Entry 8V7C (X-ray diffraction, 1.79 A resolution); this record covers chains A and P of the 3 polymer chains in the assembly.

Chain A:
Name: DNA polymerase eta
Organism: Homo sapiens
Notes: EC 2.7.7.7
Reference sequence: Q9Y253 (POLH_HUMAN); residues 1-432 here = UniProt positions 1-432
Chain sequence (435 residues; each row starts with the number of its first residue; numbers below 1 keep their minus sign (Gly-2 is residue -2)):
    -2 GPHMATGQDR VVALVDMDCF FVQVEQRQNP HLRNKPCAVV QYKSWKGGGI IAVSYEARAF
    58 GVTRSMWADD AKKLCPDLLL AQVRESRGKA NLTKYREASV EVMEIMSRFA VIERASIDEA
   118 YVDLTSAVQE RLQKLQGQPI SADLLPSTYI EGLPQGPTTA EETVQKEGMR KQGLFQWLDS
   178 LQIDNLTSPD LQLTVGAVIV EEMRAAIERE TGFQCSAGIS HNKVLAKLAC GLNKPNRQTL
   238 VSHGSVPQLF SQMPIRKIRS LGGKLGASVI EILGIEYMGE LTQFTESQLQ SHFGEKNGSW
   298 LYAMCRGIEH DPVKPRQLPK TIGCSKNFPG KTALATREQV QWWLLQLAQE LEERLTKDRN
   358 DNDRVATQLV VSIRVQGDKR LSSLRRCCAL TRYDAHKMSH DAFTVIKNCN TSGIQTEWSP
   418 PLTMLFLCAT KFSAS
Disordered / not traced: 155-159
Construct notes: expression tag (-2 to 0)
Ion coordination: Ca2+: Asp13, Met14, Asp115 (together with Gemcitabine-TRIPHOSPHATE); K+: Asp13, Asp115, Glu116 (together with Gemcitabine-TRIPHOSPHATE) (shared with DT8(P) of chain P)
Residues lining bound ligands: Gemcitabine-TRIPHOSPHATE (GTF; 2'-deoxy-2',2'-difluorocytidine 5'-(tetrahydrogen triphosphate)): Asp13, Met14, Asp15, Cys16, Phe17, Phe18, Ile48, Ala49, Tyr52, Arg55, Arg61, Ile114, Asp115, Glu116, Lys231
UniProt features mapped onto this chain:
  - binding site (Mg(2+)): Asp13, Met14, Asp115, Glu116
  - binding site (Mn(2+)): Asp13, Met14, Asp115, Glu116
  - binding site (a 2'-deoxyribonucleoside 5'-triphosphate): Arg61
  - natural variant: Val37 (deletion: In XPV), Leu75 (deletion: In XPV), Arg93 (R93P: In XPV), Arg111 (R111H: In XPV), Thr122 (T122P: In XPV), Gly153 (G153D: In a breast cancer sample), Thr191 (T191P: In XPV), Gly263 (G263V: In XPV), Val266 (V266D: In XPV), Gly295 (G295R: In XPV), Arg361 (R361S: In XPV)
  - mutagenesis: Tyr52 (Y52A/F: Reduces DNA polymerase activity; Y52E: Reduces DNA polymerase activity. Increases fidelity of replication and reduces translesion bypass), Arg61 (R61A: Reduces enzymatic activity by two-thirds), Ser62 (S62G: Increased DNA polymerase activity and translesion bypass compared to wild-type), Ala68 (A68S/V: Severe reduction in thymine dimer translesion bypass), Asn324 to Pro326 (Reduces binding to chromatin and to monoubiquitinated PCNA. Abolishes binding to monoubiquitinated PCNA; when associated with 705-E--H-713 Del)
What the authors report for this chain:
  - binding site for Gemcitabine-TRIPHOSPHATE: Phe18, Ala49

Chain P:
Molecule: 8-nt DNA strand
Sequence (8 nucleotides; numbered 1 to 8; the number before each row is that of its first residue):
     1 AGCGTCAT
Ion coordination: K+: DT8 (together with Gemcitabine-TRIPHOSPHATE) (shared with Asp13(A), Asp115(A), Glu116(A) of chain A)

Chain A / chain P interface:
Pairs across the interface - 22 pairs, chain A then chain P:
  Ser113(A) - DT8(P)  hydrogen bond to the phosphate
  Asp115(A) - DT8(P)  phosphate contact
  Glu116(A) - DT8(P)  sugar contact
  Lys224(A) - DT8(P)  salt bridge to the phosphate
  Ile255(A) - DA7(P)  phosphate contact
  Arg256(A) - DA7(P)  sugar contact
  Arg256(A) - DT8(P)  salt bridge to the phosphate
  Ser257(A) - DC6(P)  phosphate contact
  Ser257(A) - DA7(P)  hydrogen bond to the phosphate
  Leu258(A) - DA7(P)  phosphate contact
  Gly259(A) - DA7(P)  hydrogen bond to the phosphate
  Gly260(A) - DC6(P)  phosphate contact
  Gly260(A) - DA7(P)  phosphate contact
  Lys261(A) - DT5(P)  salt bridge to the phosphate
  Lys261(A) - DC6(P)  hydrogen bond to the phosphate
  Leu262(A) - DC6(P)  hydrogen bond to the phosphate
  Arg377(A) - DG4(P)  salt bridge to the phosphate
  Leu381(A) - DC3(P)  phosphate contact
  Arg382(A) - DG2(P)  salt bridge to the phosphate
  Arg382(A) - DC3(P)  hydrogen bond to the phosphate
  Arg383(A) - DG2(P)  phosphate contact
  Cys384(A) - DG2(P)  hydrogen bond to the phosphate
Other interface residues (no listed pair), chain A (20 interface residues in all): Ile114, Ser379, Ser380
Other interface residues (no listed pair), chain P (8 interface residues in all): DA1

Summary:
The interface between chain A and chain P involves 20 residues on one side and 8 on the other; the contacts
include 7 hydrogen bonds and 5 salt bridges. Polar pairs include Ser113(A)-DT8(P), Ser257(A)-DA7(P) and
Gly259(A)-DA7(P). Chain A binds Gemcitabine-TRIPHOSPHATE. The paper reports a binding site for
Gemcitabine-TRIPHOSPHATE at Phe18(A) and Ala49(A).
Chain A is DNA polymerase eta (Homo sapiens) and chain P is an 8-nt DNA strand; the structure, Human DNA
polymerase eta-DNA-dT primer gemCTP insertion ternary complex at pH7.0 (K+ MES) with 1 Ca2+ ..., was
determined by X-ray diffraction (same publication as 8V7A, 8V7B, 8V7D, 8V7E, 8V7F, 8V7G and 4 further
entries).
